4Z61 - chains A and C of the 3 polymer chains in the assembly; structure by X-ray diffraction, 2.75 A resolution.

== Chain A ==
Protein: Phytosulfokine receptor 1
From: Daucus carota
Notes: EC 2.7.11.1; engineered mutation(s): A245E, I355L, E368A, A575S, A613D, V625A
Reference sequence: Q8LPB4 (PSKR1_DAUCA); residue numbers follow UniProt; this construct covers 24-659
Chain sequence (642 residues; numbered 24 to 665; the number before each row is that of its first residue):
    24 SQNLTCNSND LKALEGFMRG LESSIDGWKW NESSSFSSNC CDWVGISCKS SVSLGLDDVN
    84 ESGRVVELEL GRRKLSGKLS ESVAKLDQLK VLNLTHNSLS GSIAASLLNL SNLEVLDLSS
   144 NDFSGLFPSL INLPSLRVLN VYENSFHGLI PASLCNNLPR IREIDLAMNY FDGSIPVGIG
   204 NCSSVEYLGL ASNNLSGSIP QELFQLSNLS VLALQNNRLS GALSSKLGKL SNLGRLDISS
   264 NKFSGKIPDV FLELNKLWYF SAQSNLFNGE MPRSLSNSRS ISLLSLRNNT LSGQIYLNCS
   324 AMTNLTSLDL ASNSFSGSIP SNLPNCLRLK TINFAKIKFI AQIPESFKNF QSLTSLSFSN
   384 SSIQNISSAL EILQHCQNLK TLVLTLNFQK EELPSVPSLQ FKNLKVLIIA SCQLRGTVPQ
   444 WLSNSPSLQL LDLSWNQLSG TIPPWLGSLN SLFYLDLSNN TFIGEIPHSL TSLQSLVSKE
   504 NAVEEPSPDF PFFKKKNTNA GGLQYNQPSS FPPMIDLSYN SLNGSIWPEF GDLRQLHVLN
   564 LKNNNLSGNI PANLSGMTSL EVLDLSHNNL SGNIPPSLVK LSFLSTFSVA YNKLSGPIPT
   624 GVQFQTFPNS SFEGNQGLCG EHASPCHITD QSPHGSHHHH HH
Not modelled in the structure: 24-26, 503-510, 519-523, 650-665
Sequence notes: expression tag (660-665)
Cystine bridges: Cys29-Cys63, Cys64-Cys71, Cys178-Cys205, Cys322-Cys349, Cys642-Cys649
Glycans and other covalent adducts: N-acetylglucosamine (NAG) linked to Asn116, Asn204, Asn231, Asn311, Asn321, Asn327, Asn383, Asn482, Asn632
Curated features (UniProtKB/Swiss-Prot):
  - glycosylation (N-linked (GlcNAc...) asparagine): Asn26, Asn54, Asn83, Asn116, Asn132, Asn204, Asn217, Asn231, Asn311, Asn321, Asn327, Asn383, Asn388, Asn482, Asn546, Asn568, Asn576, Asn592, Asn632
  - mutagenesis: Glu503 to Lys517 (Loss of PSK binding activity), Lys518 to Ile538 (Loss of PSK binding activity)
From the paper describing this entry:
  - mutagenesis - S633Y: unchanged binding to Somatic embryogenesis receptor kinase 2 (chain C)

== Chain C ==
Protein: Somatic embryogenesis receptor kinase 2
From: Arabidopsis thaliana
Notes: EC 2.7.11.1
Reference sequence: Q9XIC7 (SERK2_ARATH); residues 1-216 here = UniProt positions 1-216
Chain sequence (222 residues; row label = number of the first residue in the row):
     1 MGRKKFEAFG FVCLISLLLL FNSLWLASSN MEGDALHSLR ANLVDPNNVL QSWDPTLVNP
    61 CTWFHVTCNN ENSVIRVDLG NADLSGQLVP QLGQLKNLQY LELYSNNITG PVPSDLGNLT
   121 NLVSLDLYLN SFTGPIPDSL GKLFKLRFLR LNNNSLTGPI PMSLTNIMTL QVLDLSNNRL
   181 SGSVPDNGSF SLFTPISFAN NLDLCGPVTS RPCPGSHHHH HH
Not modelled in the structure: 1-29, 215-222
Sequence notes: expression tag (217-222)
Cystine bridges: Cys61-Cys68, Cys205-Cys213
Glycans and other covalent adducts: N-acetylglucosamine (NAG) linked to Asn187
Curated features (UniProtKB/Swiss-Prot):
  - region: Thr56 to Val58 (CLE44 binding), Thr62 to Asn81 (Leucine-rich repeat receptor-like protein kinase binding), Tyr100 to Ser105 (Leucine-rich repeat receptor-like protein kinase binding), Asp126 to Leu129 (Leucine-rich repeat receptor-like protein kinase binding), Phe148 to Arg150 (Leucine-rich repeat receptor-like protein kinase binding), Asp174 to Ser197 (Leucine-rich repeat receptor-like protein kinase binding)
  - binding site (brassinolide): Phe64, His65
  - glycosylation (N-linked (GlcNAc...) asparagine): Asn107, Asn118, Asn153, Asn187

== Interface between chain A and chain C ==
Contacting residue pairs (36; chain A residue first):
  Lys97(A) - Asn42(C)  hydrogen bond
  Lys502(A) - Gln51(C)
  Leu526(A) - Cys61(C)  hydrophobic
  Leu526(A) - Thr62(C)
  Leu526(A) - Asn72(C)
  Gln527(A) - Thr62(C)
  Tyr528(A) - Thr62(C)
  Asn529(A) - Leu57(C)
  Ser533(A) - Phe64(C)
  Pro535(A) - Phe64(C)  hydrophobic
  His560(A) - Phe64(C)
  Glu584(A) - Phe64(C)
  Glu584(A) - His65(C)  salt bridge
  Ser605(A) - Gly80(C)  hydrogen bond (side chain-backbone)
  Ser605(A) - Asn81(C)
  Ser605(A) - Tyr104(C)
  Phe606(A) - His65(C)
  Phe606(A) - Asp78(C)
  Phe606(A) - Gly80(C)
  Phe606(A) - Ala82(C)  hydrophobic
  Ser608(A) - Thr67(C)
  Ser608(A) - Arg76(C)
  Ser608(A) - Asp78(C)
  Val625(A) - Glu102(C)
  Val625(A) - Tyr104(C)
  Val625(A) - Asp126(C)
  Val625(A) - Tyr128(C)
  Val625(A) - Arg150(C)
  Gln626(A) - Arg76(C)
  Gln626(A) - Asp78(C)
  Gln626(A) - Tyr104(C)  hydrogen bond
  Gln628(A) - Arg147(C)
  Gln628(A) - Phe148(C)
  Gln628(A) - Arg150(C)  hydrogen bond
  Thr629(A) - Arg76(C)  hydrogen bond
  Thr629(A) - Tyr100(C)
Also at the interface, not in a pair above, chain A (23 interface residues in all): Ser121, Glu166, Gly524, Ser532, Phe534, Pro536
Also at the interface, not in a pair above, chain C (27 interface residues in all): Asp34, Val49, Asn59, Leu79, Gln91
The authors on this interface:
  - hot spots on chain A (mutagenesis) - F606D, S608Y, T629Y: abolished binding to Somatic embryogenesis receptor kinase 2 (chain C)
  - hot spots on chain C (mutagenesis) - T62Y: abolished binding to Phytosulfokine receptor 1 (chain A)

== Summary ==
23 residues of chain A and 27 residues of chain C are in contact; the contacts include 5 hydrogen bonds and 1
salt bridge. Polar pairs include Glu584(A)-His65(C), Lys97(A)-Asn42(C) and Ser605(A)-Gly80(C). The paper
reports that F606D, S608Y and T629Y of chain A abolish binding to Somatic embryogenesis receptor kinase 2
(chain C); T62Y of chain C abolishes binding to Phytosulfokine receptor 1 (chain A).
Chain A is Phytosulfokine receptor 1 (Daucus carota) and chain C is Somatic embryogenesis receptor kinase 2
(Arabidopsis thaliana); the structure, The plant peptide hormone receptor complex, was determined by X-ray
diffraction (same publication as 4Z5W, 4Z62, 4Z63 and 4Z64).
